PDB entry 4W5H | X-ray diffraction, 1.96 A resolution | chain A

Chain A:
Name: Adenylate kinase
Source organism: Streptococcus pneumoniae D39
Notes: EC 2.7.4.3
UniProtKB: Q04ML5 (KAD_STRP2); residues 1-212 here = UniProt positions 1-212
Sequence (217 residues; numbered -4 to 212; the number before each row is that of its first residue; numbers below 1 keep their minus sign (Gly-4 is residue -4)):
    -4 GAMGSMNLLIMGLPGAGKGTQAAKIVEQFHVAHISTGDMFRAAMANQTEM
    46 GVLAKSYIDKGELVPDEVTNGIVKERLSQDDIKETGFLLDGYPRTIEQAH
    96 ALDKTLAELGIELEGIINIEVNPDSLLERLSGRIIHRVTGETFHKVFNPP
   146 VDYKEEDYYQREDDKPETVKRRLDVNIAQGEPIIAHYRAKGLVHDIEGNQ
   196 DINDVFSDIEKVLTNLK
Disordered / not traced: -4 to -2, 140-144, 212
Sequence notes: expression tag (-4 to 0)
Reported in the primary citation:
  - conformationally variable residues (order/disorder transition): Lys140 to Pro144

In short:
From the paper: conformational variability at Lys140.
Chain A is Adenylate kinase (Streptococcus pneumoniae D39); the structure, New structural conformations of
adenylate kinase from Streptococcus pneumoniae D39, was determined by X-ray diffraction, deposited together
with 4W5J.
